PDB entry 4OIP | X-ray diffraction, 3.40 A resolution | chains D and H of the 9 polymer chains in the assembly

[Chain D]
Protein: DNA-directed RNA polymerase subunit beta'
From: Thermus thermophilus
Notes: EC 2.7.7.6
UniProtKB: Q8RQE8 (RPOC_THET8); residue numbers follow UniProt; this construct covers 1-1524
Chain sequence (1524 residues; each row starts with the number of its first residue):
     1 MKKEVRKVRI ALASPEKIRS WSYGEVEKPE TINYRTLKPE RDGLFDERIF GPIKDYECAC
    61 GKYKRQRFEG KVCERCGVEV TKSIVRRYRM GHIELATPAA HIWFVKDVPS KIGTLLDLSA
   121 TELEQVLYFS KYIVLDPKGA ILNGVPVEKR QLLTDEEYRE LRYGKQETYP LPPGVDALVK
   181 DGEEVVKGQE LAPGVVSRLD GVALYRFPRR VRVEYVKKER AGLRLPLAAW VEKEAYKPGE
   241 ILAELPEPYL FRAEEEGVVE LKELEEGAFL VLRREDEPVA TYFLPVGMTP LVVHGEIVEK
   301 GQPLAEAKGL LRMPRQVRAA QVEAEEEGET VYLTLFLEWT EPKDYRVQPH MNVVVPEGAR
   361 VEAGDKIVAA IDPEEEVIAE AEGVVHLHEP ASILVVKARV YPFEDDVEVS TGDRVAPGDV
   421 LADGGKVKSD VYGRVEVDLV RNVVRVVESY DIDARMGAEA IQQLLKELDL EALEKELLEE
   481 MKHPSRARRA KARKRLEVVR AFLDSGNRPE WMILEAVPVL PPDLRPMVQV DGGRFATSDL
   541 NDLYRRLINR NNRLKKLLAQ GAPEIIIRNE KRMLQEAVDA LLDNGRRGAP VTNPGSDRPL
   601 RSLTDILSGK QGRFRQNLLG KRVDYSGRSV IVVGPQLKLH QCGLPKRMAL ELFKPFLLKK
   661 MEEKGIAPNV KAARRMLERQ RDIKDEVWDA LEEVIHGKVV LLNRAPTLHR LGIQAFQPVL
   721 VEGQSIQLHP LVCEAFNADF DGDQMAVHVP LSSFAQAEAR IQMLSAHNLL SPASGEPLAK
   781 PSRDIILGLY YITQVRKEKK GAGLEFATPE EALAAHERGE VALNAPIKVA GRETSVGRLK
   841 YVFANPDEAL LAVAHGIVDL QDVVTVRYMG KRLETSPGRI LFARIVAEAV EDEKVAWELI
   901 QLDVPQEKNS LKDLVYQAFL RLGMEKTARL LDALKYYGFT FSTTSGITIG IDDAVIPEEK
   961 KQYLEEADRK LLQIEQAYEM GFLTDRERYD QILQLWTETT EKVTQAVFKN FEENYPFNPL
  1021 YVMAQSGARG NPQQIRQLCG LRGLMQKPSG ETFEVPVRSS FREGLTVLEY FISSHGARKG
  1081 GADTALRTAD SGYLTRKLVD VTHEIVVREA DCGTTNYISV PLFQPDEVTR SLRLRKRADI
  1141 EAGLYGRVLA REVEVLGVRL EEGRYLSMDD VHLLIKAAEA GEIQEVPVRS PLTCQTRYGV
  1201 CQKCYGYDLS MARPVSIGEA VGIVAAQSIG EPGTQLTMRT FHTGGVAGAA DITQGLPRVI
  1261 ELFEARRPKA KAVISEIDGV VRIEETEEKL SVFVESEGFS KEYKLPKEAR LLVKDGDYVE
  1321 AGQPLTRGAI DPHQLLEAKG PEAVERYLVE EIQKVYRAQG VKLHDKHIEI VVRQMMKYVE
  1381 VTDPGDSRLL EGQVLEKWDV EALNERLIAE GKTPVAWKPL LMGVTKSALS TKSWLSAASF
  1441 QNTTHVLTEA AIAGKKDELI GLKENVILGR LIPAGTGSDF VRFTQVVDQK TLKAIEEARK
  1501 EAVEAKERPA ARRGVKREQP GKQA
Disordered / not traced: 1-2, 1238-1251, 1503-1524
Bound ions: Zn2+ site 1: Cys58, Cys60, Cys73, Cys76; Mg2+ site 1: Asp739, Asp741, Asp743; Mg2+ site 2: Asp739 (together with ATP); Mg2+ site 3 near Lys840 (its only coordinating residue here); Mg2+ site 4 near Trp897 (its only coordinating residue here); Zn2+ site 2: Cys1112, Cys1194, Cys1201, Cys1204
Small-molecule neighbours: ATP (adenosine-5'-triphosphate): Glu734, Asp739, Arg783, Lys908, Arg1029, Gln1359

[Chain H]
Molecule: 27-nt DNA strand
Sequence (27 nucleotides; numbered 1 to 27; the number before each row is that of its first residue):
     1 TATAATGGGA GCTGTCACGG ATGCAGG
Disordered / not traced: 25-27

[Interface between chain D and chain H]
Contacting residue pairs (4; chain D residue first):
  Pro109(D) with DT22(H), phosphate contact
  Glu1264(D) with DG19(H), phosphate contact
  Arg1266(D) with DC18(H), hydrogen bond to the phosphate
  Lys1426(D) with DG20(H), salt bridge to the phosphate
Other interface residues (no listed pair), chain D (5 interface residues in all): Thr121
Other interface residues (no listed pair), chain H (6 interface residues in all): DA21, DG23

[Overview]
Chain D and chain H form an interface of 5 and 6 residues respectively; the contacts include 1 hydrogen bond
and 1 salt bridge. Polar contacts include Arg1266(D)-DC18(H) and Lys1426(D)-DG20(H). Ligands of chain D: ATP.
Cys58(D), Cys60(D), Cys73(D) and Cys76(D) form the Zn2+ site 1.
Chain D is DNA-directed RNA polymerase subunit beta' (Thermus thermophilus) and chain H is a 27-nt DNA strand;
the structure, Crystal structure of Thermus thermophilus transcription initiation complex soaked with GE23077,
ATP, and CMPcPP, was determined by X-ray diffraction, deposited together with 4MQ9, 4OIN, 4OIO, 4OIQ and 4OIR.
